Entry 9C1L (electron microscopy, 2.65 A resolution); this record covers chains D and P of the 11 polymer chains in the assembly.

== Chain D ==
Name: Inner capsid protein VP2
Organism: Simian rotavirus A strain RRV
Reference sequence: B3F2X3 (B3F2X3_ROTRH); residues 1-887 here = UniProt positions 1-887
Sequence (887 residues; row label = number of the first residue in the row):
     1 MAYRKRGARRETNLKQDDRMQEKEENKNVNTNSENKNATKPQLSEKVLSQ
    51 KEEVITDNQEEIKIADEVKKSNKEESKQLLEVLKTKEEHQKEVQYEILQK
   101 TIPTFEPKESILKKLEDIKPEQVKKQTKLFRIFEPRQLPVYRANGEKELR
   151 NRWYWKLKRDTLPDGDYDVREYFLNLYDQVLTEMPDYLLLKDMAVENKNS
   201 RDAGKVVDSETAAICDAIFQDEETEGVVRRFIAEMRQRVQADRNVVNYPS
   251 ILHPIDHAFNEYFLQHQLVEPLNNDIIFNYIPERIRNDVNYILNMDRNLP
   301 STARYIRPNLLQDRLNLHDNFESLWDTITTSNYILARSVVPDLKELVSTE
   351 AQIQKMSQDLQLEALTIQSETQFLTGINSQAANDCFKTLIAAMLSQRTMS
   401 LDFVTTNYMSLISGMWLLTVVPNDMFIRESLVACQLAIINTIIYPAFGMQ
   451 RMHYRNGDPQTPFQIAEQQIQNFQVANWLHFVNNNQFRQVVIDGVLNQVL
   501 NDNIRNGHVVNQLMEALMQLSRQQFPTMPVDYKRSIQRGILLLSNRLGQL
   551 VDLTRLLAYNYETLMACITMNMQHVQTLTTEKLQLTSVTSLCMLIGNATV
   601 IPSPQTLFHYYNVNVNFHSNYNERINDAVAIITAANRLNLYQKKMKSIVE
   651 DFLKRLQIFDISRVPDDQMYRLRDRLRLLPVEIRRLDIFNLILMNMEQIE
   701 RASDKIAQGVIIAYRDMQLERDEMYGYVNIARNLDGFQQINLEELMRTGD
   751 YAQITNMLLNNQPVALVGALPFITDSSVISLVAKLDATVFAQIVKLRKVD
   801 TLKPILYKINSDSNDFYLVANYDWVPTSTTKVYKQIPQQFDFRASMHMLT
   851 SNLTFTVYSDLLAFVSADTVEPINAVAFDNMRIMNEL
Disordered / not traced: 1-60

== Chain P ==
Name: RNA-directed RNA polymerase
Organism: Simian rotavirus A strain RRV
Notes: EC 2.7.7.48
Reference sequence: B3F2X2 (B3F2X2_ROTRH); residue numbers follow UniProt; this construct covers 1-1088
Sequence (1088 residues; each row starts with the number of its first residue):
     1 MGKYNLILSEYLSFIYNSQSAVQIPIYYSSNSELENRCIEFHSKCLENSK
    51 NGLSLKKLFVEYSDVIENATLLSILSYSYDKYNAVERKLVKYAKGKPLEA
   101 DLTVNELDYENNKITSELFPTAEEYTDLLMDPAILTSLSSNLNAVMFWLE
   151 KHENDVAEKLKIYKRRLDLFTIVASTVNKYGVPRHNAKYRYEYEVMKDKP
   201 YYLVTWANSSIEMLMSVFSHEDYLIARELIVLSYSNRSTLAKLVSSPMSI
   251 LVALVDINGTFITNEELELEFSNKYVRAIVPDQTFDELKQMLDNMRKAGL
   301 TDIPKMIQDWLVDCSIEKFPLMAKIYSWSFHVGFRKQKMLDAALDQLKTE
   351 YTEDVDDEMYREYTMLIRDEVVKMLEEPVKHDDHLLQDSELAGLLSMSSA
   401 SNGESRQLKFGRKTIFSTKKNMHVMDDMANGRYTPGIIPPVNVDKPIPLG
   451 RRDVPGRRTRIIFILPYEYFIAQHAVVEKMLIYAKHTREYAEFYSQSNQL
   501 LSYGDVTRFLSNNSMVLYTDVSQWDSSQHNTQPFRKGIIMGLDMLANMTN
   551 DARVIQTLNLYKQTQINLMDSYVQIPDGNVIKKIQYGAVASGEKQTKAAN
   601 SIANLALIKTVLSRISNKYSFATKIIRVDGDDNYAVLQFNTEVTKQMVQD
   651 VSNDVRETYARMNTKVKALVSTVGIEIAKRYIAGGKIFFRAGINLLNNEK
   701 KGQSTQWDQAAVLYSNYIVNRLRGFETDREFILTKIMQMTSVAITGSLRL
   751 FPSERVLTTNSTFKVFDSEDFIIEYGTTDDEVYIQRAFMSLSSQKSGIAD
   801 EIAASSTFKNYVSRLSEQLLFSKNNIVSRGIALTEKAKLNSYAPISLEKR
   851 RAQISALLTMLQKPVTFKSSKITINDILRDIKPFFTVNEAHLPIQYQKFM
   901 PTLPDNVQYIIQCIGSRTYQIEDDGSKSAISRLISKYSVYKPSIEELYKV
   951 ISLHENEIQLYLISLGIPKIDADTYVGSKIYSQDKYRILESYVYNLLSIN
  1001 YGCYQLFDFNSPDLEKLIRIPFKGKIPAVTFILHLYAKLEVINHAIKNGS
  1051 WISLFCNYPKSEMIKLWKKMWNITSLRSPYTNANFFQD
Disordered / not traced: 1, 1088

== Interface between chain D and chain P ==
Contacting residue pairs - 13 pairs, chain D then chain P:
  Glu74(D) with Pro1059(P); Ser1061(P), hydrogen bond
  Lys77(D) with Ser1061(P)
  Gln78(D) with Lys1060(P); Ser1061(P)
  Glu81(D) with Ser1061(P); Ile1064(P); Lys1065(P), salt bridge
  Thr85(D) with Ile1064(P); Trp1067(P)
  Tyr95(D) with His954(P)
  Ile367(D) with Ser978(P); Lys979(P)
Also at the interface, not in a pair above, chain D (9 interface residues in all): Val82, Leu365
Also at the interface, not in a pair above, chain P (10 interface residues in all): Tyr986

== In short ==
9 residues of chain D face 10 of chain P across their interface; the contacts include 1 hydrogen bond and 1
salt bridge. Polar contacts include Glu81(D)-Lys1065(P) and Glu74(D)-Ser1061(P).
Chain D is Inner capsid protein VP2 and chain P is RNA-directed RNA polymerase, both from Simian rotavirus A
strain RRV; the structure, Rhesus rotavirus (VP1 structure at 2.65 Angstrom resolution), was determined by
electron microscopy.
